PDB entry 6OLP | electron microscopy, 4.20 A resolution (low resolution: residue-level contacts below are approximate; hydrogen-bond / salt-bridge calls are withheld) | chains B and G of the 10 polymer chains in the assembly

[Chain B]
Protein: Envelope glycoprotein gp41
Source organism: Human immunodeficiency virus 1
Sequence (345 residues; each row starts with the number of its first residue):
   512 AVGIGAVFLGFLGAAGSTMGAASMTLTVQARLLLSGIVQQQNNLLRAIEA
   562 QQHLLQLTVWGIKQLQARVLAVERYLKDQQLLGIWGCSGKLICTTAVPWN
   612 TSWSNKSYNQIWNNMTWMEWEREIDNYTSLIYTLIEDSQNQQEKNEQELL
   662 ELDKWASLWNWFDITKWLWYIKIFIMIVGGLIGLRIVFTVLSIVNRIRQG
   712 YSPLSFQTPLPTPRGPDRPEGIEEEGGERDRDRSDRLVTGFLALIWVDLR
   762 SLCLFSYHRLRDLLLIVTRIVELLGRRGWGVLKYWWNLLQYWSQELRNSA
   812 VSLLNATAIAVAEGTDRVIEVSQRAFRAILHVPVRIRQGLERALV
Not modelled in the structure: 512-521, 665-856
Disulfides: Cys598-Cys604
Glycans and other covalent adducts: glycan linked to Asn611, Asn625, Asn637
From the paper describing this entry:
  - post-translational modification sites: Asn611, Asn637

[Chain G]
Protein: Immunoglobulin G PGT151 Fab, Heavy chain
Source organism: Homo sapiens
Notes: antibody fragment or engineered binder
Sequence (240 residues; each row starts with the number of its first residue):
     1 RVQLVESGGGVVQPGKSVRLSCVVSDFPFSKYPMYWVRQAPGKGLEWVAA
    51 ISGDAWHVVYSNSVQGRFLVSRDNVKNTLYLEMNSLKIEDTAVYRCARMF
   101 QESGPPRLDRWSGRNYYYYSGMDVWGQGTTVTVSSASTKGPSVFPLAPSS
   151 KSTSGGTAALGCLVKDYFPEPVTVSWNSGALTSGVHTFPAVLQSSGLYSL
   201 SSVVTVPSSSLGTQTYICNVNHKPSNTKVDKRVEPKSCDK
Not modelled in the structure: 1, 136-240
Disulfides: Cys22-Cys96

[Chain B / chain G interface]
Pairs across the interface (8):
  Asn637(B) - Pro105(G)
  Tyr638(B) - Pro105(G)
  Ser640(B) - Arg107(G)
  Ser640(B) - Leu108(G)
  Ser640(B) - Arg110(G)
  Leu641(B) - Leu108(G)
  Tyr643(B) - Arg110(G)
  Thr644(B) - Arg110(G)

[Summary]
6 residues of chain B face 4 of chain G across their interface. From the paper: modification sites Asn611(B)
and Asn637(B).
Here chain B is Envelope glycoprotein gp41 (Human immunodeficiency virus 1) and chain G is Immunoglobulin G
PGT151 Fab, Heavy chain (Homo sapiens). Entry 6OLP (Full length HIV-1 Env AMC011 in complex with PGT151 Fab)
was determined by electron microscopy together with 6NIJ from the same study.
